PDB entry 7VGR | electron microscopy, 2.70 A resolution | chains D and A of the 6 polymer chains in the assembly

Chain D:
Name: YN7756_1 Fab heavy chain
Source organism: Mus musculus
Notes: antibody fragment or engineered binder
Chain sequence (236 residues; numbered 1 to 236; the number before each row is that of its first residue):
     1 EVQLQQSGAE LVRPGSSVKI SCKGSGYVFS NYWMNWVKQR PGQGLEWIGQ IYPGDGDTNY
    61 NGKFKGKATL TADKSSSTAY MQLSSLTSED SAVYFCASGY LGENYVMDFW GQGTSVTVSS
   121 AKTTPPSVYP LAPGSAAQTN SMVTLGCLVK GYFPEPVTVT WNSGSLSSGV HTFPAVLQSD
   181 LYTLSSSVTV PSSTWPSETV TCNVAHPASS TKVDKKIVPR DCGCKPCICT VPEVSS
Not modelled in the structure: 221-236
Disulfide bonds: Cys22-Cys96, Cys147-Cys202

Chain A:
Name: Membrane protein
Source organism: Severe acute respiratory syndrome coronavirus 2
Reference sequence: P0DTC5 (VME1_SARS2); residue numbers follow UniProt; this construct covers 1-222
Chain sequence (246 residues; row label = number of the first residue in the row; numbers below 1 keep their minus sign (Met-23 is residue -23)):
   -23 MHHHHHHHHD YKDDDDKENL YFQGMADSNG TITVEELKKL LEQWNLVIGF LFLTWICLLQ
    37 FAYANRNRFL YIIKLIFLWL LWPVTLACFV LAAVYRINWI TGGIAIAMAC LVGLMWLSYF
    97 IASFRLFART RSMWSFNPET NILLNVPLHG TILTRPLLES ELVIGAVILR GHLRIAGHHL
   157 GRCDIKDLPK EITVATSRTL SYYKLGASQR VAGDSGFAAY SRYRIGNYKL NTDHSSSSDN
   217 IALLVQ
Not modelled in the structure: -23 to 8, 207-222
Construct notes: expression tag (-23 to 0)
UniProt features mapped onto this chain:
  - glycosylation: Asn5 (N-linked (GlcNAc...) asparagine)
  - natural variant: Asp3 (D3G: In strain: Omicron/BA.1; D3N: In strain: Omicron/BA.5, Omicron/BQ.1.1), Gln19 (Q19E: In strain: Omicron/BA.1, Omicron/BA.2 and 7 more), Ala63 (A63T: In strain: Omicron/BA.1, Omicron/BA.2 and 7 more), Ile82 (I82T: In strain: Eta/B.1.525 and Delta/B.1.617.2)
  - mutagenesis: Arg42 to Arg44 (Partial loss of N-RNA binding)
From the paper describing this entry:
  - self-association interface (contacts with another copy of this molecule): Val139, Ile140, Ala142, Val143, Leu145, Val187, Phe193, Ala195
  - contacts within the chain: Lys50-Glu115 (salt bridge), Tyr95-Phe112 (hydrogen bond), Ala40-Glu115 (backbone contact)
  - conformationally variable residues: Glu115

How chain D and chain A interact:
Contacting residue pairs - 19 pairs, chain D then chain A:
  Val28(D) with Ser184(A)
  Asn31(D) with Leu181(A); Gly182(A); Ser184(A)
  Tyr32(D) with Ala183(A)
  Trp33(D) with Lys180(A); Tyr199(A), hydrophobic
  Tyr52(D) with Lys180(A); Leu181(A), hydrogen bond (side chain-backbone)
  Asp55(D) with Lys180(A), salt bridge
  Asp57(D) with Lys180(A), salt bridge
  Leu101(D) with Gly182(A); Ala183(A)
  Gly102(D) with Ser197(A)
  Glu103(D) with Ser197(A)
  Asn104(D) with Arg198(A); Tyr199(A)
  Tyr105(D) with Leu138(A); Arg198(A)
Also at the interface, not in a pair above, chain D (13 interface residues in all): Tyr100
Also at the interface, not in a pair above, chain A (11 interface residues in all): Val139, Pro165

Summary:
13 residues of chain D and 11 residues of chain A are in contact; the contacts include 1 hydrogen bond and 2
salt bridges. Polar pairs include Asp55(D)-Lys180(A), Asp57(D)-Lys180(A) and Tyr52(D)-Leu181(A). UniProt lists
3 mutagenesis sites on chain A. The paper reports conformational variability at Glu115(A); a self-association
interface involving Val139(A), Ile140(A) and Ala142(A) among others.
Chain D is YN7756_1 Fab heavy chain (Mus musculus) and chain A is Membrane protein (Severe acute respiratory
syndrome coronavirus 2); the structure, SARS-CoV-2 M protein dimer (long form) in complex with YN7756_1 Fab,
was determined by electron microscopy, deposited together with 7VGS.
